PDB entry 7U5C | electron microscopy, 4.60 A resolution (low resolution: residue-level contacts below are approximate; hydrogen-bond / salt-bridge calls are withheld) | chains A and C of the 8 polymer chains in the assembly

# Chain A
Molecule: DNA primase small subunit
Organism: Homo sapiens
Notes: EC 2.7.7.-
Reference sequence: P49642 (PRI1_HUMAN); numbering as in UniProt (aligned over 1-420)
Sequence (420 residues; each row starts with the number of its first residue):
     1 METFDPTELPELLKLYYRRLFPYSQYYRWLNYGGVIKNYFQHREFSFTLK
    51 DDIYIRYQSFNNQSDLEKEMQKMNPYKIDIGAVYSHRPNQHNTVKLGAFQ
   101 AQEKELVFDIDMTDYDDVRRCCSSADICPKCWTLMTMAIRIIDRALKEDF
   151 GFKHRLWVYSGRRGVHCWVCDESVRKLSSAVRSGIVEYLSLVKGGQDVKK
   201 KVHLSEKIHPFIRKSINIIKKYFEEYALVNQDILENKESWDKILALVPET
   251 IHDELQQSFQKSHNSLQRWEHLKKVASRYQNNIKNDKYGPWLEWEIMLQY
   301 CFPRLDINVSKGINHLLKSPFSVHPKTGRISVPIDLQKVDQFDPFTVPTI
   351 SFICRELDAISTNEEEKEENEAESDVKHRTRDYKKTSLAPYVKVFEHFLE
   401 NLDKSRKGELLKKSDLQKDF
Disordered / not traced: 360-380, 408-420
Bound ions: Zn2+: Cys121, Cys122, Cys128
Swiss-Prot annotation at these positions:
  - motif: Cys121 to Cys131 (Zinc knuckle motif)
  - active site: Glu44, Asp109, Asp111
  - binding site (a ribonucleoside 5'-triphosphate): Asp109 to Asp111, Ser160 to His166, His315 to Lys318, His324
  - binding site (Mg(2+)): Asp109, Asp111, Asp306
  - binding site (Mn(2+)): Asp109, Asp111, Asp306
  - binding site (Zn(2+)): Cys121, Cys122, Cys128, Cys131
  - modified residue: Met1 (N-acetylmethionine)
  - natural variant: Cys301 (C301R: In PDIL)
  - mutagenesis: Glu44 (E44A: Strongly decreases primase activity, which can be partially rescued by increasing primase concentration), Tyr54 (Y54A: Decreases primase activity), Arg56 (R56A: Loss of primase activity), Lys77 (K77A: Decreases primase activity), Asp109 (D109A: Loss of primase activity; D109N: Decreases the binding affinity for NTPs), Asp111 (D111A: Loss of primase activity; D111N: Decreases the binding affinity for NTPs), Asp114 (D114A: Slightly decreases primase activity), Asp116 (D116A: Slightly decreases primase activity), Ser160 (S160A: Abolishes NTP binding), Arg163 (R163A: Abolishes NTP binding), His166 (H166A: Abolishes NTP binding. Loss of primase activity), Asp306 (D306A: Loss of primase activity; D306N: Decreases the binding affinity for NTPs), 3 further mutagenesis entries in UniProt

# Chain C
Molecule: DNA polymerase alpha catalytic subunit
Organism: Homo sapiens
Notes: EC 2.7.7.7
Reference sequence: P09884 (DPOLA_HUMAN); numbering as in UniProt (aligned over 335-1462)
Sequence (1132 residues; numbered 331 to 1462; the number before each row is that of its first residue):
   331 GPGSADEEQVFHFYWLDAYEDQYNQPGVVFLFGKVWIESAETHVSCCVMV
   381 KNIERTLYFLPREMKIDLNTGKETGTPISMKDVYEEFDEKIATKYKIMKF
   431 KSKPVEKNYAFEIPDVPEKSEYLEVKYSAEMPQLPQDLKGETFSHVFGTN
   481 TSSLELFLMNRKIKGPCWLEVKSPQLLNQPVSWCKVEAMALKPDLVNVIK
   531 DVSPPPLVVMAFSMKTMQNAKNHQNEIIAMAALVHHSFALDKAAPKPPFQ
   581 SHFCVVSKPKDCIFPYAFKEVIEKKNVKVEVAATERTLLGFFLAKVHKID
   631 PDIIVGHNIYGFELEVLLQRINVCKAPHWSKIGRLKRSNMPKLGGRSGFG
   681 ERNATCGRMICDVEISAKELIRCKSYHLSELVQQILKTERVVIPMENIQN
   731 MYSESSQLLYLLEHTWKDAKFILQIMCELNVLPLALQITNIAGNIMSRTL
   781 MGGRSERNEFLLLHAFYENNYIVPDKQIFRKPQQKLGDEDEEIDGDTNKY
   831 KKGRKKAAYAGGLVLDPKVGFYDKFILLLDFNSLYPSIIQEFNICFTTVQ
   881 RVASEAQKVTEDGEQEQIPELPDPSLEMGILPREIRKLVERRKQVKQLMK
   931 QQDLNPDLILQYDIRQKALKLTANSMYGCLGFSYSRFYAKPLAALVTYKG
   981 REILMHTKEMVQKMNLEVIYGDTDSIMINTNSTNLEEVFKLGNKVKSEVN
  1031 KLYKLLEIDIDGVFKSLLLLKKKKYAALVVEPTSDGNYVTKQELKGLDIV
  1081 RRDWCDLAKDTGNFVIGQILSDQSRDTIVENIQKRLIEIGENVLNGSVPV
  1131 SQFEINKALTKDPQDYPDKKSLPHVHVALWINSQGGRKVKAGDTVSYVIC
  1181 QDGSNLTASQRAYAPEQLQKQDNLTIDTQYYLAQQIHPVVARICEPIDGI
  1231 DAVLIATWLGLDPTQFRVHHYHKDEENDALLGGPAQLTDEEKYRDCERFK
  1281 CPCPTCGTENIYDNVFDGSGTDMEPSLYRCSNIDCKASPLTFTVQLSNKL
  1331 IMDIRRFIKKYYDGWLICEEPTCRNRTRHLPLQFSRTGPLCPACMKATLQ
  1381 PEYSDKSLYTQLCFYRYIFDAECALEKLTTDHEKDKLKKQFFTPKVLQDY
  1431 RKLKNTAEQFLSRSGYSEVNLSKLFAGCAVKS
Disordered / not traced: 331-337, 673-679, 809-841, 883-897, 1259-1265, 1457-1462
Construct notes: expression tag (331-334)
Bound ions: Zn2+ site 1: Cys1283, Cys1286, Cys1310; Zn2+ site 2: Cys1353, Cys1371, Cys1374
Swiss-Prot annotation at these positions:
  - zinc finger: Cys1283 to Ser1318 (CysA-type)
  - motif: Cys1348 to Cys1374 (CysB motif)
  - binding site (Zn(2+)): Cys1283, Cys1286, Cys1310, Cys1315, Cys1348, Cys1353, Cys1371, Cys1374
  - modified residue: Thr406 (Phosphothreonine), Lys970 (N6-succinyllysine)
  - natural variant: Pro1381 (P1381L: In VEODS)
From the paper describing this entry:
  - conformationally variable residues (loop rearrangement): Asp1400 to Pro1424

# Interface between chain A and chain C
Residue-residue contacts (12):
  Asn92(A) - Glu448(C)
  Asn92(A) - Lys449(C)
  Thr93(A) - Pro447(C)
  Thr93(A) - Glu448(C)
  Thr93(A) - Lys449(C)
  Val94(A) - Glu448(C)
  Lys95(A) - Thr877(C)
  Lys95(A) - Val879(C)
  Lys95(A) - Gln880(C)
  Lys95(A) - Arg881(C)
  Leu96(A) - Thr877(C)
  Gly97(A) - Leu906(C)

# In short
Chain A and chain C form an interface of 6 and 8 residues respectively. Cys121(A), Cys122(A) and Cys128(A)
form the Zn2+ site. Cys1283(C), Cys1286(C) and Cys1310(C) coordinate Zn2+ site 1. From UniProt: 3 active-site
residues, 15 ribonucleoside 5'-triphosphate-binding residues, 3 Mg2+-binding residues and 3 Mn2+-binding
residues on chain A. The paper reports conformational variability at Asp1400(C).
Chain A is DNA primase small subunit and chain C is DNA polymerase alpha catalytic subunit, both from Homo
sapiens; the structure, Cryo-EM structure of human CST bound to DNA polymerase alpha-primase in a recruitment
state, was determined by electron microscopy.
